PDB entry 1N1G | X-ray diffraction, 2.50 A resolution | chain A

Chain A:
Molecule: glycerol-3-phosphate dehydrogenase
From: Leishmania mexicana
Notes: EC 1.1.1.8
UniProtKB: P90551 (P90551_LEIME); residue numbers follow UniProt; this construct covers 1-366
Amino-acid sequence (366 residues; numbered 1 to 366; the number before each row is that of its first residue):
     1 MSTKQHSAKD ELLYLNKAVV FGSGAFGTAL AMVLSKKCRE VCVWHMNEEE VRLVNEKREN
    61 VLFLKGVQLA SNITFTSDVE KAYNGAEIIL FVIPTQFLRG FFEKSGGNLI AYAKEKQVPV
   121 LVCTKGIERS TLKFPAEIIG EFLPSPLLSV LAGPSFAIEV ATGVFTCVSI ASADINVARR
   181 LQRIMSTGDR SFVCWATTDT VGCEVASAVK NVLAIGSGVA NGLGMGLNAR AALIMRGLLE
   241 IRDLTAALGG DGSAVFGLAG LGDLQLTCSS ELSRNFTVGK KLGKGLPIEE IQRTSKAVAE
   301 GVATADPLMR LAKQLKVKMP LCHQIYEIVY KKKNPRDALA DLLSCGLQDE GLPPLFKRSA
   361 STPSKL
Disordered / not traced: 1-8, 294-296, 358-366
Residues lining bound ligands:
  - 2-bromo-6-chloro-purine (BCP), molecule 1: Trp44, Met46, Ile93, Pro94, Phe97, Phe101
  - 2-bromo-6-chloro-purine (BCP), molecule 2: Gly163, Asp189, Arg190, Ser191, Arg336
  - 2-bromo-6-chloro-purine (BCP), molecule 3: Phe165, Asp189, Arg190, Ser191, Leu223, Met225, Arg336, Leu339, Ala340
UniProt features mapped onto this chain:
  - motif: Ser364 to Leu366 (Microbody targeting signal)
  - active site: Lys210 (Proton acceptor)
  - binding site (NAD(+)): Gly22 to Gly27, Phe97, Lys125, Ala157, Arg274, Val298, Glu300
  - binding site (substrate): Lys125, Arg274, Asn275
  - mutagenesis: Lys125 (K125A/M: Loss of activity), Lys210 (K210A/M: Loss of activity)
What the authors report for this chain:
  - binding site for 2-bromo-6-chloro-purine: Arg336, Leu339

Summary:
Chain A binds 3 copies of 2-bromo-6-chloro-purine. From UniProt: active-site residue Lys210, 12 NAD+-binding
residues, 3 substrate-binding residues and 2 mutagenesis sites. The paper reports a binding site for
2-bromo-6-chloro-purine at Arg336 and Leu339.
Chain A is glycerol-3-phosphate dehydrogenase (Leishmania mexicana); the structure, Crystal structure of
Leishmania mexicana Glycerol-3-phosphate dehydrogenase with inhibitor BCP, was determined by X-ray diffraction
(same publication as 1M66, 1M67 and 1JDJ).
